PDB entry 1WOG | X-ray diffraction, 1.80 A resolution | chains B and E of the 6 polymer chains in the assembly

Chain B (and E):
Protein: agmatinase
Source organism: Deinococcus radiodurans
Notes: EC 3.5.3.11; chain E of this document is another copy of the same molecule, construct and numbering; everything in this record applies to it too
UniProtKB: Q9RZ04 (Q9RZ04_DEIRA); residues 1-304 here = UniProt positions 1-304
Chain sequence (305 residues; row label = number of the first residue in the row):
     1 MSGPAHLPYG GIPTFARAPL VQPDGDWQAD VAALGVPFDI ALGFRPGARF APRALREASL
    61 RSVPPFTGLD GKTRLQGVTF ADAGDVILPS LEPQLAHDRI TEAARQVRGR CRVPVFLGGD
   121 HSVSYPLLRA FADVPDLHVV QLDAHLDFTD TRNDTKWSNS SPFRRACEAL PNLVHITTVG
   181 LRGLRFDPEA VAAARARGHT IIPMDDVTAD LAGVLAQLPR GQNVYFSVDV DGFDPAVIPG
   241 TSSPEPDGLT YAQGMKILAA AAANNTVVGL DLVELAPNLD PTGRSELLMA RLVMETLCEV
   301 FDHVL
Not modelled in the structure: 1-2
Construct notes: cloning artifact (305)
Bound ions: Mn2+ site 1: His121, Asp143, Asp147, Asp229; Mn2+ site 2: Asp143, His145, Asp229, Asp231
Small-molecule neighbours: hexane-1,6-diamine (16D): His145, Leu146, Asp147, Phe148, Thr149, Asn159, Ser160, Asp229, Asp231, Glu274

Chain B / chain E interface:
Residue-residue contacts - 36 pairs, chain B then chain E:
  Ile40(B) with Ile40(E), hydrophobic; Leu91(E)
  Leu42(B) with Arg49(E)
  Phe44(B) with Arg49(E), hydrogen bond (backbone-side chain); Phe50(E)
  Pro46(B) with Pro46(E), hydrophobic; Arg49(E); Phe50(E)
  Arg49(B) with Leu42(E); Phe44(E), hydrogen bond (side chain-backbone); Pro46(E)
  Phe50(B) with Phe44(E); Pro46(E)
  Pro89(B) with Asn153(E); Asp154(E)
  Ser90(B) with Arg152(E), hydrogen bond; Asn153(E), hydrogen bond (backbone-backbone); Thr155(E)
  Leu91(B) with Ile40(E); Thr155(E); Trp157(E), hydrophobic
  Glu92(B) with Asp154(E); Thr155(E), hydrogen bond; Trp157(E)
  Leu95(B) with Asp154(E)
  Arg99(B) with Asp154(E), salt bridge
  Arg152(B) with Ser90(E), hydrogen bond
  Asn153(B) with Pro89(E); Ser90(E), hydrogen bond (backbone-backbone)
  Asp154(B) with Glu92(E); Leu95(E); Arg99(E), salt bridge
  Thr155(B) with Ser90(E); Leu91(E); Glu92(E), hydrogen bond
  Trp157(B) with Leu91(E)
Also at the interface, not in a pair above, chain B (22 interface residues in all): Ala41, Gly43, Arg45, Pro93, Ser158
Also at the interface, not in a pair above, chain E (23 interface residues in all): Asp39, Ala41, Arg45, Pro93, Lys156, Ser158

In short:
The interface between chain B and chain E involves 22 residues on one side and 23 on the other, with 8
hydrogen bonds and 2 salt bridges. Polar contacts include Arg99(B)-Asp154(E), Phe44(B)-Arg49(E) and
Ser90(B)-Arg152(E). Ligands of chain B: hexane-1,6-diamine.
Both chains are agmatinase (Deinococcus radiodurans). Entry 1WOG (Crystal Structure of Agmatinase Reveals
Structural Conservation and Inhibition Mechanism of the Ureohydrolase Superfamily) was determined by X-ray
diffraction, deposited together with 1WOH and 1WOI.
